PDB entry 7C9U | electron microscopy, 3.40 A resolution | chains A and C of the 3 polymer chains in the assembly

[Chain A]
Protein: VP1
From: Echovirus E30
Chain sequence (292 residues; each row starts with the number of its first residue):
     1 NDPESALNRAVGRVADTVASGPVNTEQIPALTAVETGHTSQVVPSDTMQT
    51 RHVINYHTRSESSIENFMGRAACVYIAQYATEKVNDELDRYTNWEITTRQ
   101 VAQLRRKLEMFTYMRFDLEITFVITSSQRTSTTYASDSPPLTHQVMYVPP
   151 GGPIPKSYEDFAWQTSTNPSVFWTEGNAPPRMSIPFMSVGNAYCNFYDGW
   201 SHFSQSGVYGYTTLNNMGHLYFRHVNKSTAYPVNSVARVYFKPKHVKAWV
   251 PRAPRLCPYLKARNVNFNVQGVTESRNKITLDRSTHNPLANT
Disordered / not traced: 1-56, 285-292

[Chain C]
Protein: VP3
From: Echovirus E30
Chain sequence (238 residues; numbered 1 to 238; the number before each row is that of its first residue):
     1 GLPTMNTPGSTQFLTSDDFQSPSAMPQFDVTPEIQIPGQVRNLMEIAEVD
    51 SVVPVNNTEGHVNSMEAYRIPVRPQTSSGEQVFGFQLQPGHDSVLKHTLL
   101 GEILNYYANWSGSMKLTFMYCGAAMATGKFLIAYSPPGAGVPGSRRDAML
   151 GTHVIWDVGLQSSCVLCVPWISQTNYRYVTSDAYTDAGYITCWYQTSIVT
   201 PPDIPTTSTILCFVSACNDFSVRLLRDTPFITQQALFQ

[Interface between chain A and chain C]
Pairs across the interface (136; chain A residue first):
  H57(A) with S111(C), hydrogen bond; Y176(C); S221(C)
  R59(A) with N42(C), hydrogen bond (backbone-side chain); M44(C); E48(C), salt bridge; C217(C); N218(C), hydrogen bond (side chain-backbone); F220(C), hydrogen bond (side chain-backbone)
  E61(A) with Y107(C), hydrogen bond (backbone-side chain); R223(C); L224(C), hydrogen bond (side chain-backbone); L225(C), hydrogen bond (side chain-backbone)
  S62(A) with N42(C), hydrogen bond; L43(C), hydrogen bond (backbone-backbone); M44(C), hydrogen bond (side chain-backbone); Y107(C); V222(C)
  S63(A) with R41(C); N42(C); L43(C)
  I64(A) with V40(C); R41(C); N42(C); L43(C), hydrophobic
  N66(A) with L225(C)
  F67(A) with L43(C), hydrophobic; Y106(C), hydrophobic; L225(C), hydrophobic
  R70(A) with S16(C); L225(C), hydrogen bond (side chain-backbone)
  A71(A) with F13(C), hydrophobic; T15(C), hydrogen bond (backbone-backbone)
  Y75(A) with L236(C), hydrophobic
  I76(A) with L236(C)
  R99(A) with F237(C)
  Q100(A) with Q233(C); L236(C); F237(C), hydrogen bond (backbone-backbone)
  V101(A) with Q233(C); L236(C), hydrophobic
  A102(A) with I231(C); Q233(C)
  Q103(A) with T228(C), hydrogen bond (side chain-backbone); I231(C)
  R106(A) with E102(C), salt bridge; Y106(C); I231(C)
  K107(A) with Y106(C)
  M110(A) with I103(C), hydrophobic
  F111(A) with V40(C), hydrophobic; I46(C), hydrophobic
  R115(A) with V30(C); T31(C), hydrogen bond (side chain-backbone); P32(C); E33(C)
  E119(A) with F19(C); S21(C), hydrogen bond
  T121(A) with F13(C)
  V123(A) with F13(C), hydrophobic
  P169(A) with A24(C)
  N177(A) with T11(C)
  A178(A) with T11(C), hydrogen bond (backbone-side chain)
  R181(A) with D17(C), salt bridge; S21(C)
  M182(A) with S21(C); P22(C); A24(C), hydrophobic
  S183(A) with S21(C), hydrogen bond; P22(C), hydrogen bond (backbone-backbone); S23(C); A24(C), hydrogen bond (backbone-backbone)
  P185(A) with F28(C), hydrophobic
  F186(A) with F28(C); V30(C), hydrophobic; T31(C)
  M187(A) with M25(C), hydrophobic; F28(C), hydrophobic
  S188(A) with T31(C)
  G190(A) with T31(C), hydrogen bond (backbone-side chain)
  N191(A) with P32(C), hydrogen bond (side chain-backbone); I34(C)
  K242(A) with D17(C), hydrogen bond (side chain-backbone)
  K247(A) with Q39(C)
  A248(A) with Q39(C); V40(C), hydrogen bond (backbone-backbone)
  W249(A) with I36(C), hydrogen bond (side chain-backbone); G38(C); Q39(C)
  V250(A) with P37(C); G38(C), hydrogen bond (backbone-backbone)
  P251(A) with V40(C), hydrophobic; I46(C), hydrophobic
  P254(A) with L99(C); E102(C)
  Y259(A) with F237(C)
  K261(A) with F237(C); Q238(C)
  A262(A) with F237(C); Q238(C), hydrogen bond (backbone-backbone)
  G271(A) with V62(C)
  V272(A) with V62(C), hydrogen bond (backbone-backbone); Y68(C); H97(C)
  T273(A) with P54(C); N57(C); V62(C); S93(C); H97(C)
  E274(A) with N57(C); S93(C), hydrogen bond (backbone-side chain); K96(C), salt bridge; H97(C), salt bridge
  S275(A) with N57(C); E59(C); V62(C)
  R276(A) with V55(C), hydrogen bond (side chain-backbone); N57(C), hydrogen bond (backbone-backbone); T58(C); G84(C), hydrogen bond (side chain-backbone); F85(C); V94(C)
  I279(A) with V55(C); V82(C); F83(C); G84(C), hydrogen bond (backbone-backbone)
  T280(A) with Q81(C); V82(C); F83(C)
  L281(A) with Q81(C); G84(C); F85(C)
  R283(A) with V141(C); P142(C); G143(C)
  S284(A) with V141(C)
Interface residues without a listed pair, chain A (69 interface residues in all): V74, Y113, P179, I184, A192, Y240, R255, L256, L260, N277, K278
Interface residues without a listed pair, chain C (82 interface residues in all): Q20, N56, N63, A67, I70, P71, Q86, G140, N175, Y189, D219, R226, D227, F230

[In short]
69 residues of chain A face 82 of chain C across their interface, with 33 hydrogen bonds and 5 salt bridges.
Among the polar pairs are R59(A)-E48(C), R106(A)-E102(C) and R181(A)-D17(C).
Chain A is VP1 and chain C is VP3, both from Echovirus E30; the structure, Echovirus 30 E-particle, was
determined by electron microscopy, deposited together with 7C9S, 7C9T, 7C9V, 7C9W, 7C9X, 7C9Y and 7C9Z.
